7VWZ - chains C and D of the 10 polymer chains in the assembly; structure by electron microscopy, 4.00 A resolution.

Chain C:
Name: DNA-directed RNA polymerase subunit beta
From: Escherichia coli K-12
Notes: EC 2.7.7.6
UniProtKB: P0A8V2 (RPOB_ECOLI); numbering as in UniProt (aligned over 1-1342)
Chain sequence (1342 residues; numbered 1 to 1342; the number before each row is that of its first residue):
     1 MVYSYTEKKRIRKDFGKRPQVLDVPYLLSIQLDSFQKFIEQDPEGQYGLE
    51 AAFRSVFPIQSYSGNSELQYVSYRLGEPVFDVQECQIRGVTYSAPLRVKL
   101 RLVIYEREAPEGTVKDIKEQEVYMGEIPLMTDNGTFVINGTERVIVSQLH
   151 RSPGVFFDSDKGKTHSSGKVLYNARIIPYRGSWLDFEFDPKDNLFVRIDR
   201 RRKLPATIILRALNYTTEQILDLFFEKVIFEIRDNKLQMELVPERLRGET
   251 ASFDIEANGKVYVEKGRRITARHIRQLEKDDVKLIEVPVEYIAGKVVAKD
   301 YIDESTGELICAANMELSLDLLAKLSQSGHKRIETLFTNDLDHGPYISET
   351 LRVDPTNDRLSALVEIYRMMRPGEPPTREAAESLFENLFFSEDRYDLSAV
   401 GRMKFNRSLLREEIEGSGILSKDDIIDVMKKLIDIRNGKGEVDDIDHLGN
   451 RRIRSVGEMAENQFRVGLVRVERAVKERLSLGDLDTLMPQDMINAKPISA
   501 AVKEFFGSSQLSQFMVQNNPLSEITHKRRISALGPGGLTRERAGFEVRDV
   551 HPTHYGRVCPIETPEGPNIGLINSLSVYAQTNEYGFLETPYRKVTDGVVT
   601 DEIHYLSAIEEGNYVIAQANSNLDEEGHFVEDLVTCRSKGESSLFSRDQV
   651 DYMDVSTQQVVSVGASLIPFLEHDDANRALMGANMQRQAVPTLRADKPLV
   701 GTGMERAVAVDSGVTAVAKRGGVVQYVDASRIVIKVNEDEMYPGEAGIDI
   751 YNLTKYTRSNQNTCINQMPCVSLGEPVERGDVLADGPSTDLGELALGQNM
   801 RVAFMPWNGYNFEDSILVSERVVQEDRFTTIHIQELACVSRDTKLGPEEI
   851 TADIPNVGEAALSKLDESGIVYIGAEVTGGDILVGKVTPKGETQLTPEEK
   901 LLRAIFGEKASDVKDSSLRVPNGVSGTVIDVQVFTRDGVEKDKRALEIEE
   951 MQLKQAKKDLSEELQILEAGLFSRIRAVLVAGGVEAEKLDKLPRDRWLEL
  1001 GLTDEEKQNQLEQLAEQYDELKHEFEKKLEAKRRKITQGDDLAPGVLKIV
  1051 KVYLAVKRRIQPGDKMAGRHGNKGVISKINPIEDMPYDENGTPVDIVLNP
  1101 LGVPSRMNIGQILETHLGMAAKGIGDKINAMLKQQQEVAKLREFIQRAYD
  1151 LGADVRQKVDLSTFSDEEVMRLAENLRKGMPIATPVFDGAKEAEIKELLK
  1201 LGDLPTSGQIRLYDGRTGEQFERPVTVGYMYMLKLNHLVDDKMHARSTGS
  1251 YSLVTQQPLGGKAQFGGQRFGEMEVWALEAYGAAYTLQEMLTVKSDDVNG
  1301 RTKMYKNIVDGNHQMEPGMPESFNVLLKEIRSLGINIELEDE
Disordered / not traced: 1-2, 375
Sequence notes: engineered mutation Val516 (Asp in P0A8V2)
UniProt features mapped onto this chain:
  - modified residue (N6-acetyllysine): Lys1022, Lys1200
  - mutagenesis: Ile561 (I561S: Resistant to antibiotics salinamide A and B), Ile569 (I569S: Resistant to antibiotics salinamide A and B), Ala665 (A665E: Resistant to antibiotics salinamide A and B), Asp675 (D675A/G: Resistant to antibiotics salinamide A and B), Asn677 (N677H/K: Resistant to antibiotics salinamide A and B), Leu680 (L680M: Resistant to antibiotics salinamide A and B), Glu813 (E813K: Disrupts the enzyme's active center)

Chain D:
Name: DNA-directed RNA polymerase subunit beta'
From: Escherichia coli K-12
Notes: EC 2.7.7.6
UniProtKB: P0A8T7 (RPOC_ECOLI); residue numbers follow UniProt; this construct covers 1-1407
Chain sequence (1407 residues; numbered 1 to 1407; the number before each row is that of its first residue):
     1 MKDLLKFLKAQTKTEEFDAIKIALASPDMIRSWSFGEVKKPETINYRTFK
    51 PERDGLFCARIFGPVKDYECLCGKYKRLKHRGVICEKCGVEVTQTKVRRE
   101 RMGHIELASPTAHIWFLKSLPSRIGLLLDMPLRDIERVLYFESYVVIEGG
   151 MTNLERQQILTEEQYLDALEEFGDEFDAKMGAEAIQALLKSMDLEQECEQ
   201 LREELNETNSETKRKKLTKRIKLLEAFVQSGNKPEWMILTVLPVLPPDLR
   251 PLVPLDGGRFATSDLNDLYRRVINRNNRLKRLLDLAAPDIIVRNEKRMLQ
   301 EAVDALLDNGRRGRAITGSNKRPLKSLADMIKGKQGRFRQNLLGKRVDYS
   351 GRSVITVGPYLRLHQCGLPKKMALELFKPFIYGKLELRGLATTIKAAKKM
   401 VEREEAVVWDILDEVIREHPVLLNRAPTLHRLGIQAFEPVLIEGKAIQLH
   451 PLVCAAYNADFDGDQMAVHVPLTLEAQLEARALMMSTNNILSPANGEPII
   501 VPSQDVVLGLYYMTRDCVNAKGEGMVLTGPKEAERLYRSGLASLHARVKV
   551 RITEYEKDANGELVAKTSLKDTTVGRAILWMIVPKGLPYSIVNQALGKKA
   601 ISKMLNTCYRILGLKPTVIFADQIMYTGFAYAARSGASVGIDDMVIPEKK
   651 HEIISEAEAEVAEIQEQFQSGLVTAGERYNKVIDIWAAANDRVSKAMMDN
   701 LQTETVINRDGQEEKQVSFNSIYMMADSGARGSAAQIRQLAGMRGLMAKP
   751 DGSIIETPITANFREGLNVLQYFISTHGARKGLADTALKTANSGYLTRRL
   801 VDVAQDLVVTEDDCGTHEGIMMTPVIEGGDVKEPLRDRVLGRVTAEDVLK
   851 PGTADILVPRNTLLHEQWCDLLEENSVDAVKVRSVVSCDTDFGVCAHCYG
   901 RDLARGHIINKGEAIGVIAAQSIGEPGTQLTMRTFHIGGAASRAAAESSI
   951 QVKNKGSIKLSNVKSVVNSSGKLVITSRNTELKLIDEFGRTKESYKVPYG
  1001 AVLAKGDGEQVAGGETVANWDPHTMPVITEVSGFVRFTDMIDGQTITRQT
  1051 DELTGLSSLVVLDSAERTAGGKDLRPALKIVDAQGNDVLIPGTDMPAQYF
  1101 LPGKAIVQLEDGVQISSGDTLARIPQESGGTKDITGGLPRVADLFEARRP
  1151 KEPAILAEISGIVSFGKETKGKRRLVITPVDGSDPYEEMIPKWRQLNVFE
  1201 GERVERGDVISDGPEAPHDILRLRGVHAVTRYIVNEVQDVYRLQGVKIND
  1251 KHIEVIVRQMLRKATIVNAGSSDFLEGEQVEYSRVKIANRELEANGKVGA
  1301 TYSRDLLGITKASLATESFISAASFQETTRVLTEAAVAGKRDELRGLKEN
  1351 VIVGRLIPAGTGYAYHQDRMRRRAAGEAPAAPQVTAEDASASLAELLNAG
  1401 LGGSDNE
Disordered / not traced: 1-14, 120, 933-947, 1127-1136, 1184-1185, 1216-1217, 1377-1407
Bound ions: Zn2+ site 1: Cys72, Cys88; Mg2+: Asp460, Asp462; Zn2+ site 2: Cys814, Arg883, Cys888, Cys898
UniProt features mapped onto this chain:
  - binding site (Zn(2+)): Cys70, Cys72, Cys85, Cys88, Cys814, Cys888, Cys895, Cys898
  - binding site (Mg(2+)): Asp460, Asp462, Asp464
  - modified residue: Lys983 (N6-acetyllysine)
  - mutagenesis: Gln504 (Q504P: Resistant to antibiotics salinamide A and B), Asn690 (N690D: Resistant to antibiotics salinamide A and B), Met697 (M697V: Resistant to antibiotics salinamide A and B), Ala735 (A735T: Resistant to antibiotics salinamide A and B), Arg738 (R738C/H/P/S: Resistant to antibiotics salinamide A and B), Ala748 (A748E: Resistant to antibiotics salinamide A and B), Pro758 (P758S/T: Resistant to antibiotics salinamide A and B), Phe763 (F763C: Resistant to antibiotics salinamide A and B), Ser775 (S775A: Resistant to antibiotics salinamide A and B), Ala779 (A779T/V: Resistant to antibiotics salinamide A and B), Arg780 (R780C: Resistant to antibiotics salinamide A and B), Gly782 (G782A/C: Resistant to antibiotics salinamide A and B), 1 further mutagenesis entry in UniProt

How chain C and chain D interact:
Pairs across the interface (283; chain C residue first):
  Phe545(C) - Ala784(D)
  Arg548(C) - Arg780(D)
  Asp549(C) - Pro750(D)
  Asp549(C) - Lys781(D)
  Val550(C) - Pro750(D)  hydrophobic
  Val550(C) - His777(D)
  Val550(C) - Arg780(D)
  Tyr555(C) - Phe773(D)  hydrophobic
  Cys559(C) - Arg780(D)
  Pro560(C) - Thr776(D)  hydrogen bond (backbone-side chain)
  Pro560(C) - Arg780(D)
  Ile561(C) - Tyr772(D)
  Thr563(C) - Arg780(D)
  Gln618(C) - Asn768(D)  hydrogen bond
  Gln618(C) - Leu770(D)
  Asn620(C) - Asn768(D)
  Asn620(C) - Val769(D)
  Ser642(C) - Leu770(D)
  Thr657(C) - Val769(D)
  Leu671(C) - Tyr772(D)
  Glu672(C) - Leu767(D)
  His673(C) - Phe763(D)
  His673(C) - Arg764(D)
  His673(C) - Glu765(D)  hydrogen bond (side chain-backbone)
  His673(C) - Gly766(D)  hydrogen bond (side chain-backbone)
  Asp674(C) - Phe763(D)
  Asp674(C) - Tyr772(D)
  Asp675(C) - Arg744(D)  salt bridge
  Asp675(C) - Phe763(D)
  Ala676(C) - Ser775(D)
  Ala676(C) - Ala779(D)  hydrophobic
  Asn677(C) - Ala779(D)
  Ala679(C) - Tyr772(D)
  Phe804(C) - Ala637(D)
  Phe804(C) - Ser638(D)
  Met805(C) - Ala637(D)
  Pro806(C) - Ala632(D)  hydrophobic
  Pro806(C) - Ala637(D)
  Asn808(C) - Pro359(D)
  Asn808(C) - Phe629(D)  hydrogen bond (side chain-backbone)
  Asn808(C) - Ala630(D)
  Asn808(C) - Ala633(D)
  Gly809(C) - Val357(D)
  Gly809(C) - Pro359(D)
  Gly809(C) - Phe629(D)
  Tyr810(C) - Pro359(D)
  Tyr810(C) - Tyr360(D)
  Phe812(C) - Val357(D)  hydrophobic
  Phe812(C) - Pro451(D)
  Phe812(C) - Phe461(D)  hydrophobic
  Phe812(C) - Asp505(D)
  Glu813(C) - Phe461(D)
  Glu813(C) - Ser503(D)  hydrogen bond
  Glu813(C) - Gln504(D)
  Asp814(C) - Phe461(D)
  Ser815(C) - Val357(D)
  Ser815(C) - Phe461(D)
  Arg841(C) - Asp256(D)
  Arg841(C) - Gly257(D)
  Gln1061(C) - Lys445(D)
  Pro1062(C) - Ala446(D)
  Lys1065(C) - Asp462(D)
  Lys1073(C) - Asp462(D)  salt bridge
  Val1075(C) - Ile355(D)
  Val1075(C) - Phe461(D)
  Val1075(C) - Asp462(D)
  Val1075(C) - Gly463(D)
  Ser1077(C) - Thr356(D)  hydrogen bond
  Pro1100(C) - Ala637(D)
  Leu1101(C) - Asp505(D)
  Leu1101(C) - Met725(D)  hydrophobic
  Leu1101(C) - Ala730(D)  hydrophobic
  Leu1101(C) - Arg731(D)
  Pro1104(C) - Gln736(D)
  Ser1105(C) - Arg731(D)  hydrogen bond
  Ser1105(C) - Gln736(D)  hydrogen bond
  Arg1106(C) - Arg731(D)
  Met1107(C) - Gln739(D)
  Met1107(C) - Leu740(D)  hydrophobic
  Met1107(C) - Phe763(D)
  Ile1109(C) - Leu740(D)  hydrophobic
  Ile1109(C) - Phe763(D)
  Ile1112(C) - Gly640(D)
  Ile1112(C) - Ile641(D)
  Leu1113(C) - Ile641(D)  hydrophobic
  His1116(C) - Ile641(D)  hydrogen bond (side chain-backbone)
  Phe1187(C) - Val769(D)  hydrophobic
  Phe1187(C) - Tyr772(D)  hydrophobic
  Glu1192(C) - Ile641(D)
  Glu1192(C) - Arg764(D)
  Ser1207(C) - Asp642(D)
  Glu1219(C) - Arg538(D)  salt bridge
  Phe1221(C) - Ala633(D)
  Phe1221(C) - Arg634(D)
  Phe1221(C) - Ser635(D)
  Glu1222(C) - Tyr512(D)  hydrogen bond
  Glu1222(C) - Arg634(D)  salt bridge
  Glu1222(C) - Ser635(D)
  Arg1223(C) - Ser635(D)
  Arg1223(C) - Gly636(D)
  Arg1223(C) - Ser721(D)
  Pro1224(C) - Ser638(D)
  Val1225(C) - Ser638(D)
  Thr1226(C) - Ser638(D)  hydrogen bond (backbone-side chain)
  Thr1226(C) - Val639(D)  hydrogen bond (side chain-backbone)
  Val1239(C) - Val354(D)  hydrophobic
  Val1239(C) - Lys445(D)
  Asp1240(C) - Lys445(D)  salt bridge
  Lys1242(C) - Arg352(D)
  Lys1242(C) - Gln465(D)
  Met1243(C) - Arg352(D)
  Met1243(C) - Met372(D)  hydrophobic
  Met1243(C) - Lys445(D)
  His1244(C) - Gly351(D)
  His1244(C) - Arg352(D)  hydrogen bond (backbone-backbone)
  His1244(C) - Met372(D)
  Ala1245(C) - Ser350(D)
  Ala1245(C) - Glu375(D)
  Arg1246(C) - Asp348(D)  salt bridge
  Arg1246(C) - Tyr349(D)  hydrogen bond (backbone-backbone)
  Arg1246(C) - Ser350(D)  hydrogen bond (backbone-backbone)
  Arg1246(C) - Leu376(D)
  Ser1247(C) - Asp348(D)
  Ser1247(C) - Tyr349(D)
  Ser1247(C) - Glu375(D)
  Ser1247(C) - Leu376(D)
  Ser1247(C) - Pro379(D)
  Thr1248(C) - Asp348(D)
  Thr1248(C) - Tyr349(D)  hydrogen bond
  Tyr1251(C) - Asp348(D)  hydrogen bond
  Leu1253(C) - Arg99(D)  hydrogen bond (backbone-side chain)
  Leu1253(C) - Asp248(D)
  Leu1253(C) - Val253(D)  hydrophobic
  Val1254(C) - Arg99(D)  hydrogen bond (backbone-side chain)
  Thr1255(C) - Arg99(D)
  Gln1256(C) - Arg99(D)  hydrogen bond
  Gln1257(C) - Asn341(D)  hydrogen bond
  Gln1257(C) - Lys345(D)
  Gln1257(C) - Arg346(D)
  Pro1258(C) - Arg346(D)
  Pro1258(C) - Val347(D)
  Pro1258(C) - Asp348(D)
  Leu1259(C) - Arg346(D)
  Gly1260(C) - Arg346(D)
  Phe1265(C) - Glu375(D)
  Gly1267(C) - Arg346(D)  hydrogen bond (backbone-side chain)
  Gly1267(C) - Val347(D)
  Gln1268(C) - Arg346(D)
  Gln1268(C) - Val347(D)  hydrogen bond (backbone-backbone)
  Gln1268(C) - Ser350(D)
  Gln1268(C) - Gly351(D)
  Gln1268(C) - Arg352(D)
  Arg1269(C) - Gln340(D)  hydrogen bond
  Arg1269(C) - Gly344(D)
  Arg1269(C) - Lys345(D)  hydrogen bond (side chain-backbone)
  Phe1270(C) - Gly344(D)
  Phe1270(C) - Lys345(D)  hydrogen bond (backbone-backbone)
  Glu1272(C) - Arg339(D)
  Glu1272(C) - Gln340(D)
  Met1273(C) - Gln921(D)
  Glu1274(C) - Asn424(D)
  Glu1274(C) - Arg425(D)
  Glu1274(C) - Thr428(D)  hydrogen bond
  Trp1276(C) - Val801(D)  hydrophobic
  Trp1276(C) - Val917(D)  hydrophobic
  Trp1276(C) - Gln921(D)
  Trp1276(C) - Lys1348(D)
  Ala1277(C) - Thr428(D)
  Ala1277(C) - His430(D)
  Ala1277(C) - Arg431(D)
  Ala1277(C) - Ile434(D)
  Ala1277(C) - Gln921(D)
  Leu1278(C) - Ile434(D)
  Glu1279(C) - Leu1347(D)
  Ala1280(C) - Arg431(D)
  Ala1280(C) - Ile918(D)  hydrophobic
  Tyr1281(C) - Arg431(D)  hydrogen bond (side chain-backbone)
  Tyr1281(C) - Leu432(D)
  Tyr1281(C) - Ile434(D)  hydrogen bond (side chain-backbone)
  Tyr1281(C) - Leu483(D)
  Tyr1281(C) - Met484(D)  hydrophobic
  Tyr1281(C) - Asn489(D)
  Gly1282(C) - Gly1360(D)
  Gly1282(C) - Thr1361(D)  hydrogen bond (backbone-backbone)
  Ala1283(C) - Glu479(D)
  Ala1283(C) - Leu483(D)  hydrophobic
  Ala1283(C) - Met484(D)  hydrophobic
  Ala1284(C) - Glu479(D)
  Ala1284(C) - Thr1361(D)  hydrogen bond (backbone-side chain)
  Ala1284(C) - Gly1362(D)
  Tyr1285(C) - Glu475(D)
  Tyr1285(C) - Glu479(D)  hydrogen bond (backbone-side chain)
  Tyr1285(C) - Leu1356(D)  hydrophobic
  Tyr1285(C) - Thr1361(D)
  Thr1286(C) - Ala476(D)
  Thr1286(C) - Glu479(D)
  Leu1287(C) - Val1351(D)  hydrophobic
  Leu1287(C) - Ile1357(D)  hydrophobic
  Gln1288(C) - Gly1354(D)  hydrogen bond (side chain-backbone)
  Gln1288(C) - Arg1355(D)
  Gln1288(C) - Leu1356(D)
  Glu1289(C) - Pro471(D)
  Glu1289(C) - Leu472(D)  hydrogen bond (side chain-backbone)
  Glu1289(C) - Thr473(D)  hydrogen bond (side chain-backbone)
  Glu1289(C) - Ala476(D)
  Met1290(C) - Leu422(D)  hydrophobic
  Met1290(C) - His469(D)
  Leu1291(C) - Leu343(D)
  Leu1291(C) - Lys345(D)  hydrogen bond (backbone-side chain)
  Leu1291(C) - Val1351(D)
  Thr1292(C) - Gly1354(D)
  Lys1294(C) - Val347(D)
  Lys1294(C) - Asp348(D)  hydrogen bond (backbone-backbone)
  Lys1294(C) - Val470(D)  hydrogen bond (side chain-backbone)
  Lys1294(C) - Leu472(D)
  Ser1295(C) - Lys345(D)
  Ser1295(C) - Arg346(D)  hydrogen bond (side chain-backbone)
  Ser1295(C) - Val347(D)
  Asp1296(C) - Lys345(D)  salt bridge
  Met1304(C) - Leu472(D)  hydrophobic
  Tyr1305(C) - Pro379(D)  hydrophobic
  Ile1308(C) - Pro379(D)
  Ile1308(C) - Phe380(D)  hydrophobic
  Val1309(C) - Tyr382(D)
  Val1309(C) - Gly383(D)
  Val1309(C) - Glu386(D)
  His1313(C) - Phe380(D)
  His1313(C) - Leu472(D)
  His1313(C) - Thr473(D)
  His1313(C) - Leu474(D)  hydrogen bond (backbone-backbone)
  Met1315(C) - Thr473(D)
  Gly1318(C) - Gly1354(D)
  Met1319(C) - Val1353(D)
  Pro1320(C) - Lys345(D)
  Pro1320(C) - Ile1352(D)
  Pro1320(C) - Val1353(D)
  Pro1320(C) - Gly1354(D)
  Ser1322(C) - Asn341(D)  hydrogen bond (side chain-backbone)
  Ser1322(C) - Leu342(D)
  Phe1323(C) - Leu342(D)
  Val1325(C) - Leu249(D)  hydrophobic
  Leu1326(C) - Ile331(D)  hydrophobic
  Leu1326(C) - Phe338(D)  hydrophobic
  Leu1326(C) - Leu342(D)  hydrophobic
  Lys1328(C) - Glu100(D)
  Lys1328(C) - Met102(D)  hydrogen bond
  Lys1328(C) - Leu245(D)
  Glu1329(C) - Leu245(D)
  Glu1329(C) - Met330(D)
  Glu1329(C) - Ile331(D)
  Ile1330(C) - Ile331(D)  hydrophobic
  Arg1331(C) - Trp33(D)
  Arg1331(C) - Pro243(D)
  Ser1332(C) - Pro243(D)
  Ser1332(C) - Tyr269(D)
  Ser1332(C) - Leu327(D)
  Leu1333(C) - His113(D)  hydrogen bond (backbone-side chain)
  Leu1333(C) - Trp115(D)  hydrophobic
  Leu1333(C) - Leu307(D)  hydrophobic
  Leu1333(C) - Leu327(D)  hydrophobic
  Gly1334(C) - Ala25(D)  hydrogen bond (backbone-backbone)
  Ile1335(C) - Trp33(D)
  Ile1335(C) - Ala1336(D)  hydrophobic
  Asn1336(C) - Lys21(D)
  Asn1336(C) - Ile22(D)
  Asn1336(C) - Ala23(D)  hydrogen bond (backbone-backbone)
  Asn1336(C) - Ala25(D)
  Asn1336(C) - Trp33(D)
  Ile1337(C) - Lys21(D)
  Ile1337(C) - Ile22(D)  hydrophobic
  Glu1338(C) - Ile20(D)
  Glu1338(C) - Lys21(D)  hydrogen bond (backbone-backbone)
  Leu1339(C) - Phe17(D)  hydrophobic
  Leu1339(C) - Ala19(D)
  Leu1339(C) - Ile20(D)  hydrophobic
  Glu1340(C) - Phe17(D)
  Glu1340(C) - Asp18(D)  hydrogen bond (backbone-backbone)
  Glu1340(C) - Ala19(D)  hydrogen bond (backbone-backbone)
  Glu1340(C) - Ile20(D)
  Glu1340(C) - Lys21(D)
  Glu1340(C) - Arg1341(D)  salt bridge
  Glu1342(C) - Glu16(D)
  Glu1342(C) - Asp18(D)
Interface residues without a listed pair, chain C (146 interface residues in all): Ile569, Asn573, Val660, Trp807, Asn811, Lys844, Gly1063, Gly1074, Val1103, Gln1209, Gly1249, Gly1261, Gly1271, Val1275, Asp1341
Interface residues without a listed pair, chain D (166 interface residues in all): Phe49, Phe116, Pro246, Pro251, Ala328, Arg337, Ser353, Lys378, Cys454, Ala459, Asp460, Leu508, Tyr537, Met724, Asn762, Leu783, Gly794, Arg798, Ala914, Leu1332, Ala1359

Overview:
Chain C and chain D form an interface of 146 and 166 residues respectively, with 49 hydrogen bonds and 8 salt
bridges. Among the polar pairs are Asp675(C)-Arg744(D), Lys1073(C)-Asp462(D) and Glu1219(C)-Arg538(D).
Chain C is DNA-directed RNA polymerase subunit beta and chain D is DNA-directed RNA polymerase subunit beta',
both from Escherichia coli K-12; the structure, Cryo-EM structure of Rob-dependent transcription activation
complex in a unique conformation, was determined by electron microscopy, deposited together with 7VWY.
